8OOR - chains C and H of the 10 polymer chains in the assembly; structure by electron microscopy, 2.87 A resolution.

[Chain C]
Protein: RuvB-like protein 1
Source organism: Thermochaetoides thermophila
Notes: EC 3.6.4.12
Reference sequence: G0RYI5 (G0RYI5_CHATD); numbering as in UniProt (aligned over 1-462)
Chain sequence (462 residues; row label = number of the first residue in the row):
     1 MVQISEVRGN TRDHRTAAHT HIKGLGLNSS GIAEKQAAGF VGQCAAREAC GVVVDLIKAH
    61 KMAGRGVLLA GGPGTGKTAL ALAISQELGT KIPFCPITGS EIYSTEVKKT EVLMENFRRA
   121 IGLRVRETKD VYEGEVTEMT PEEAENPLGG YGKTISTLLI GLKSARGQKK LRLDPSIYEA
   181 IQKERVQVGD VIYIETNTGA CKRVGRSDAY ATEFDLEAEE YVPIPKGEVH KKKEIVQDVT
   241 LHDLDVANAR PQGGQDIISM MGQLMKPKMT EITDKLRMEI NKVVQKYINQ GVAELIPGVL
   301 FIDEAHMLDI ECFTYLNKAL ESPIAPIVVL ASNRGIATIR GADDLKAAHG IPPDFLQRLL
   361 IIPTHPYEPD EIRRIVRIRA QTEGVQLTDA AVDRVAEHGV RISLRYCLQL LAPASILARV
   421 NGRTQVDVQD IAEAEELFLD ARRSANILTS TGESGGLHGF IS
Unresolved in the structure: 1-3
Ligand contacts: ADP (adenosine-5'-diphosphate): Ala18, His19, His21, Ile22, Gly39, Phe40, Val41, Gln43, Gly72, Pro73, Gly74, Thr75, Gly76, Lys77, Thr78, Ala79, Tyr367, Ile375, Leu404, Arg405, Leu408

[Chain H]
Protein: Ino eighty subunit 2
Source organism: Thermochaetoides thermophila
Reference sequence: G0RY01 (G0RY01_CHATD); numbering as in UniProt (aligned over 1-492)
Chain sequence (492 residues; row label = number of the first residue in the row):
     1 MSTRPRRHAA QRASQAITDL ADRDRESDHS HGPISSRMSS FNSSSRSRLP GKGIASVSRS
    61 EAGGASDPEH IHLTVKLPSS KLRQATSSSG IKKAGSVGSS SSSSGGGKAA VKRARGGKRS
   121 RVLESSEEEE EENEVEVLGD EDEEEEEEED EIEVREGEGY DEDEEDVEDE DEEMQDLGEE
   181 DADGEDDEMD VDAEGEEDAD GDVNMDAGVV GARATTVRAV PPAIKVTKPP KESPSNGKAA
   241 TASKANDNAV PVKRPAPDSD DESLSSLESE PEEEVNVAGG EDAEGEDDDA EGEVDAEGEE
   301 EEEEEEIEVA DEDAEGEDVE QDEDEDEEEE DDDDEMISRA QTPDMSRLTA RQRARLGEAS
   361 GEYLKLSDEV QSKKHFTAEE LSMRRAEMAR RRRNLSEKRN EEIKMETVNK LLKKQAPRTT
   421 RRAAQAAAAA EEAEEAAKQP KRPDPMMIRW VNNKMGSVVA VPEELLGTHA GVVFGAGPGK
   481 GLPAGKMVEE VS
Unresolved in the structure: 1-440, 479-492

[How chain C and chain H interact]
Contacting residue pairs - 35 pairs, chain C then chain H:
  Pro141(C) - Val473(H)
  Pro141(C) - Phe474(H)
  Pro141(C) - Gly475(H)
  Ala144(C) - Val458(H)  hydrophobic
  Leu148(C) - Ala460(H)  hydrophobic
  Gly150(C) - Pro443(H)
  Tyr151(C) - Pro443(H)  hydrophobic
  Tyr151(C) - Arg449(H)  hydrogen bond
  Tyr151(C) - Ala460(H)  hydrophobic
  Tyr151(C) - Val461(H)
  Tyr151(C) - Pro462(H)
  Gly152(C) - Val461(H)  hydrogen bond (backbone-backbone)
  Gly152(C) - Glu463(H)
  Gly152(C) - Leu466(H)
  Lys153(C) - Val459(H)
  Lys153(C) - Ala460(H)
  Lys153(C) - Val461(H)  hydrogen bond (backbone-backbone)
  Lys153(C) - Phe474(H)  hydrogen bond (side chain-backbone)
  Thr154(C) - Val458(H)
  Thr154(C) - Val459(H)
  Ile155(C) - Val458(H)
  Ile155(C) - Val459(H)  hydrogen bond (backbone-backbone)
  Ile155(C) - Phe474(H)  hydrophobic
  Ser156(C) - Ser457(H)
  Asp174(C) - Trp450(H)
  Asp174(C) - Ser457(H)  hydrogen bond
  Pro175(C) - Ser457(H)
  Pro175(C) - Val459(H)  hydrophobic
  Ser176(C) - Trp450(H)
  Tyr178(C) - Ile448(H)
  Tyr178(C) - Val459(H)  hydrophobic
  Tyr178(C) - Phe474(H)  hydrophobic
  Gln182(C) - Ala470(H)  hydrogen bond (side chain-backbone)
  Gln182(C) - Val473(H)
  Gln182(C) - Phe474(H)
Also at the interface, not in a pair above, chain C (17 interface residues in all): Leu158, Ile181
Also at the interface, not in a pair above, chain H (18 interface residues in all): Val451, Ala476

[Overview]
The interface between chain C and chain H involves 17 residues on one side and 18 on the other; the contacts
include 7 hydrogen bonds. Among the polar pairs are Tyr151(C)-Arg449(H), Lys153(C)-Phe474(H) and
Asp174(C)-Ser457(H). Bound to chain C: ADP.
Chain C is RuvB-like protein 1 and chain H is Ino eighty subunit 2, both from Thermochaetoides thermophila;
the structure, CryoEM Structure INO80core Hexasome complex Rvb core refinement state2, was determined by
electron microscopy (same publication as 8OO7, 8OO9, 8OOA, 8OOC, 8OOF, 8OOP, 8OOS and 8OOT).
